4HZU - chains A and T of the 4 polymer chains in the assembly; structure by X-ray diffraction, 3.53 A resolution.

[Chain A]
Molecule: Energy-coupling factor transporter ATP-binding protein EcfA 2
Organism: Lactobacillus brevis
Notes: EC 3.6.3.-
UniProt: Q03PY5 (ECFA2_LACBA); numbering as in UniProt (aligned over 1-279)
Amino-acid sequence (279 residues; each row starts with the number of its first residue):
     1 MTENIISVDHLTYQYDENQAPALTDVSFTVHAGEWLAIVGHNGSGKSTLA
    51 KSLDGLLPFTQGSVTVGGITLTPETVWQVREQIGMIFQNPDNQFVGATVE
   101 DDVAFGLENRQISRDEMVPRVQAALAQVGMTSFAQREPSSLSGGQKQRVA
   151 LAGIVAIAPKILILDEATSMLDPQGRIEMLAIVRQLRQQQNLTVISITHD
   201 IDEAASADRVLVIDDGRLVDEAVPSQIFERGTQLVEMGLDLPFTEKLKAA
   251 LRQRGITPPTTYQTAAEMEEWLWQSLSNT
Not modelled in the structure: 1, 16-18, 278-279
Swiss-Prot annotation at these positions:
  - binding site (ATP): G40 to S47

[Chain T]
Molecule: Energy-coupling factor transporter transmembrane protein EcfT
Organism: Lactobacillus brevis
UniProt: Q03PY7 (ECFT_LACBA); residues 1-266 here = UniProt positions 1-266
Amino-acid sequence (266 residues; each row starts with the number of its first residue):
     1 MSNFIFGRYLPLDSVVHRLDPRAKLMLSFCYIIVVFLANNIWSYAILIAF
    51 TVGAILSSKISLGFFLKGIRPLLWLIVFTVVLQLLFSPAGGHTYFHWAFI
   101 NVTQDGLINAGYIFVRFLLIIMMSTLLTLSTQPLDIATGLASLMKPLRWV
   151 KVPVDTLAMMLSIALRFVPTLMDEATKIMNAQRARGVDFGEGGLFKQAKS
   201 LIPLMVPLFMSAFNRAEDLSTAMEARGYQDSEHRSQYRILTWQRRDTVTW
   251 LLFLLGFVAILIFRHW
Not modelled in the structure: 1-16, 99-102, 238-243

[How chain A and chain T interact]
Pairs across the interface (45; chain A residue first):
  D54(A) with A225(T)
  L56(A) with T221(T)
  W77(A) with E224(T); Q229(T), hydrogen bond (backbone-side chain); D230(T)
  R80(A) with E224(T), hydrogen bond (side chain-backbone); A225(T); Q229(T)
  F87(A) with A225(T), hydrophobic
  D91(A) with R166(T); F167(T)
  N92(A) with R215(T), hydrogen bond; D218(T)
  Q93(A) with L219(T); A222(T); R226(T), hydrogen bond (backbone-side chain)
  F94(A) with R166(T)
  V95(A) with I163(T); L219(T), hydrophobic; M223(T), hydrophobic
  G96(A) with R166(T)
  A97(A) with L134(T), hydrophobic; R166(T)
  E100(A) with Y237(T), hydrogen bond
  D102(A) with R226(T), salt bridge
  A104(A) with Y237(T), hydrophobic
  F105(A) with M159(T), hydrophobic; M223(T), hydrophobic; R226(T); Y228(T), hydrophobic
  G106(A) with G227(T); Y228(T), hydrogen bond (backbone-backbone)
  E108(A) with S235(T), hydrogen bond (backbone-side chain); Y237(T), hydrogen bond (side chain-backbone)
  N109(A) with G227(T); Y228(T); S231(T), hydrogen bond
  R110(A) with G227(T)
  M117(A) with Y237(T), hydrophobic
  V118(A) with Y237(T)
  Q122(A) with Y237(T)
  P138(A) with R166(T)
  S139(A) with R166(T); P169(T); T170(T)
Other interface residues (no listed pair), chain A (34 interface residues in all): E81, M85, D101, V103, Q111, I112, V121, G153, I157
Other interface residues (no listed pair), chain T (28 interface residues in all): N214, E232, H233, R234, Q236

[In short]
Chain A and chain T form an interface of 34 and 28 residues respectively; the contacts include 9 hydrogen
bonds and 1 salt bridge. Among the polar pairs are D102(A)-R226(T), W77(A)-Q229(T) and R80(A)-E224(T). Curated
annotation (UniProt) lists 8 ATP-binding residues on chain A.
Chain A is Energy-coupling factor transporter ATP-binding protein EcfA 2 and chain T is Energy-coupling factor
transporter transmembrane protein EcfT, both from Lactobacillus brevis; the structure, Structure of a
bacterial energy-coupling factor transporter, was determined by X-ray diffraction.
